Entry 8ERR (electron microscopy, 3.10 A resolution); this record covers chains E and F of the 9 polymer chains in the assembly.

Chain E:
Protein: S2X324 heavy chain
From: Homo sapiens
Sequence (119 residues; numbered 1 to 119; the number before each row is that of its first residue):
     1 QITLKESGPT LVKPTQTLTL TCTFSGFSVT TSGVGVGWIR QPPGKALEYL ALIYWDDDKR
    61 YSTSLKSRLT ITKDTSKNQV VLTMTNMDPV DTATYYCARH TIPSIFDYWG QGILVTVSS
Disordered / not traced: 1, 119
Cystine bridges: Cys22-Cys97

Chain F:
Protein: S2X324 light chain
From: Homo sapiens
Sequence (110 residues; numbered 2 to 111; the number before each row is that of its first residue):
     2 QPVLTQPASV SGSPGQSITI SCTATSSDVG NYNYVSWYQH HPGKAPKLMI YEVSNRPSGV
    62 SNRFSGSKSG NTASLTISGL QAEDEADYYC SSYTSSSLLF GGGTKLTVLG
Disordered / not traced: 2
Cystine bridges: Cys23-Cys91

How chain E and chain F interact:
Contacting residue pairs - 11 pairs, chain E then chain F:
  Ala46(E) with Gly102(F); Gly103(F)
  Leu47(E) with Phe101(F)
  Tyr49(E) with Leu99(F)
  Ile102(E) with Tyr35(F)
  Pro103(E) with Tyr52(F); Glu53(F), hydrogen bond (backbone-backbone)
  Ser104(E) with Tyr52(F)
  Trp109(E) with Ala46(F); Pro47(F)
  Gly110(E) with Ala46(F)
Also at the interface, not in a pair above, chain E (12 interface residues in all): Ile105, Phe106, Asp107, Gln111
Also at the interface, not in a pair above, chain F (11 interface residues in all): Ser37, Leu49

Summary:
12 residues of chain E and 11 residues of chain F are in contact, with 1 hydrogen bond. The hydrogen-bonded
pair Pro103(E)-Glu53(F) is a backbone contact.
Chain E is S2X324 heavy chain and chain F is S2X324 light chain, both from Homo sapiens; the structure,
SARS-CoV-2 Omicron BA.1 spike ectodomain trimer in complex with the S2X324 neutralizing antibody Fab fragment,
was determined by electron microscopy (same publication as 8ERQ).
